Entry 7NZ4 (electron microscopy, 13.00 A resolution (very low resolution: no residue pairs are listed; an interface is given only as per-side residue counts)); this record covers chains C1 and E2 of the 14 polymer chains in the assembly.

== Chain C1 ==
Molecule: Chromosome partition protein MukF
From: Photorhabdus thracensis
UniProtKB: A0A0F7LMQ4 (A0A0F7LMQ4_9GAMM); residue numbers follow UniProt; this construct covers 1-440
Amino-acid sequence (440 residues; numbered 1 to 440; the number before each row is that of its first residue):
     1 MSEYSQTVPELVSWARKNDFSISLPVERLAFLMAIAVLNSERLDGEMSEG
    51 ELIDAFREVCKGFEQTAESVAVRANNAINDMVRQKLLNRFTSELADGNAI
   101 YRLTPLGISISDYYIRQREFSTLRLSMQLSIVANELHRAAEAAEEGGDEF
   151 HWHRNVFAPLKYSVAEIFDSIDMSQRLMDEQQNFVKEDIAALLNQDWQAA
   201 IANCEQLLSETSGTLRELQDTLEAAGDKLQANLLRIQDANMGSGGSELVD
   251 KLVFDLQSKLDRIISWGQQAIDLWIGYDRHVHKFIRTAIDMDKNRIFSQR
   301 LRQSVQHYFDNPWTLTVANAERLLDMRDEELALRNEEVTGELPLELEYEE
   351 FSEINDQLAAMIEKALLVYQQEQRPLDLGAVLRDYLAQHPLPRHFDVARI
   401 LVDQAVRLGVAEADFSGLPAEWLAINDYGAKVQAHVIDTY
Unresolved in the structure: 1-9

== Chain E2 ==
Molecule: Chromosome partition protein MukE
From: Photorhabdus thracensis
UniProtKB: A0A0F7LPV6 (A0A0F7LPV6_9GAMM); numbering as in UniProt (aligned over 1-240)
Amino-acid sequence (240 residues; each row starts with the number of its first residue):
     1 MSSTHIEQFMPVKLAQALANSLFPELDSQLRAGRHIGIDDLDNHAFLMDF
    51 QEQLEEFYARYNVELIRAPEGFFYLRPRSTTLIPRSVLSELDMMVGKILC
   101 YLYLSPERLANQGIFTSQELYEELISLADEGKLMKFVNQRSSGSDLDKQK
   151 LQEKVRTTLNRLRRLGMVYFLPNNNNKFTITEAVFRFGADVRSGDDPREI
   201 QLRMIRDGEAMPVEGSLSLDDSENDETPDNSAEGAGDEQP
Unresolved in the structure: 1-8, 214-240

== Interface between chain C1 and chain E2 ==
At this resolution (13 A) residue pairs are not listed: 9 residues of chain C1 and 8 of chain E2 lie at the interface.

== In short ==
9 residues of chain C1 and 8 residues of chain E2 are in contact.
Chain C1 is Chromosome partition protein MukF and chain E2 is Chromosome partition protein MukE, both from
Photorhabdus thracensis; the structure, Cryo-EM structure of the MukBEF dimer, was determined by electron
microscopy together with 7NYW, 7NYX, 7NYY, 7NYZ, 7NZ0, 7NZ2 and 7NZ3 from the same study.
